8J8P - chains C and R of the 4 polymer chains in the assembly; structure by X-ray diffraction, 2.70 A resolution.

[Chain C]
Molecule: CTR9-like protein
Source organism: Saccharomyces eubayanus
UniProtKB: A0A0L8RHL9 (A0A0L8RHL9_SACEU); numbering as in UniProt (aligned over 1-907)
Chain sequence (908 residues; numbered 0 to 907; the number before each row is that of its first residue; numbering starts at 0):
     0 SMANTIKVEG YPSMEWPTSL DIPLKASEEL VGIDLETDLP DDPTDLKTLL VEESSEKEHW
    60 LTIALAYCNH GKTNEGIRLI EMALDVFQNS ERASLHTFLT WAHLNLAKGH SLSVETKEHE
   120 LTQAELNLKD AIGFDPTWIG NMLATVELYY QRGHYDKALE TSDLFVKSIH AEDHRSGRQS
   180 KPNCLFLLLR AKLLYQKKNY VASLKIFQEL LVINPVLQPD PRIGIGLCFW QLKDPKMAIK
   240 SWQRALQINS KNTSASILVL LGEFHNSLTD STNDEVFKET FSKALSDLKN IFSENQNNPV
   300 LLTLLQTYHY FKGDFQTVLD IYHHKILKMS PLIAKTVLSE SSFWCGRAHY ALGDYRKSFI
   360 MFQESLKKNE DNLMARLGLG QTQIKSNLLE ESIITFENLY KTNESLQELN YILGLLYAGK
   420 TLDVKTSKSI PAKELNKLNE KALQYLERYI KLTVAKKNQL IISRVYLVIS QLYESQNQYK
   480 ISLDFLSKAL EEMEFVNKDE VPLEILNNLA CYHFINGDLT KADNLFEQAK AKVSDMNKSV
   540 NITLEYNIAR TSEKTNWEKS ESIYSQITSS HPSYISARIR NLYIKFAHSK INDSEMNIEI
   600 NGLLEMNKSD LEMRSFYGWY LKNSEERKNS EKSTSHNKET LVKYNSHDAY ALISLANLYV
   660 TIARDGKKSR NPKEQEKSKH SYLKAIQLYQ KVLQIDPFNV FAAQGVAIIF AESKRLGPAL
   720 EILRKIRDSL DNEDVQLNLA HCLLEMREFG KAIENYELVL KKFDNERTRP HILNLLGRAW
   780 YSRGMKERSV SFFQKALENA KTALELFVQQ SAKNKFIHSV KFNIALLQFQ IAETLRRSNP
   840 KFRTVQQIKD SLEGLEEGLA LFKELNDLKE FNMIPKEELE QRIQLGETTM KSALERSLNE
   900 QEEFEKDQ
Disordered / not traced: 0-1
Differences from the reference sequence: expression tag (0)

[Chain R]
Molecule: RTF1-like protein
Source organism: Saccharomyces eubayanus
UniProtKB: A0A0L8RIY1 (A0A0L8RIY1_SACEU); residue numbers follow UniProt; this construct covers 494-570
Chain sequence (77 residues; each row starts with the number of its first residue):
   494 SKSDPFSRLK TRTKVYYQEI QKEENAKAKE MAQQEKLQED RETKERREKE LLLAQFRRLG
   554 GLERMIGELD IKFDFKF
Disordered / not traced: 494-501

[Chain C / chain R interface]
Pairs across the interface (58; chain C residue first):
  Lys204(C) - Tyr510(R)
  Gln207(C) - Tyr510(R)  hydrogen bond
  Gln207(C) - Gln514(R)  hydrogen bond
  Glu208(C) - Lys507(R)  salt bridge
  Val211(C) - Thr506(R)
  Val211(C) - Tyr509(R)  hydrophobic
  Leu267(C) - Phe549(R)
  Leu267(C) - Leu555(R)  hydrophobic
  Ser270(C) - Leu544(R)
  Ser270(C) - Phe549(R)
  Thr271(C) - Arg540(R)
  Thr271(C) - Glu543(R)
  Thr271(C) - Leu544(R)
  Asn272(C) - Glu543(R)  hydrogen bond
  Asn272(C) - Phe549(R)
  Asp273(C) - Ala547(R)
  Asp273(C) - Gln548(R)  hydrogen bond (side chain-backbone)
  Asp273(C) - Phe549(R)  hydrogen bond (side chain-backbone)
  Asp273(C) - Met558(R)
  Phe276(C) - Phe549(R)  hydrophobic
  Phe276(C) - Leu555(R)  hydrophobic
  Phe276(C) - Met558(R)  hydrophobic
  Lys277(C) - Met558(R)
  Lys277(C) - Glu561(R)  salt bridge
  Lys277(C) - Leu562(R)
  Phe280(C) - Ile559(R)  hydrophobic
  Phe280(C) - Leu562(R)  hydrophobic
  Ser281(C) - Leu562(R)
  Leu284(C) - Leu562(R)  hydrophobic
  Leu284(C) - Ile564(R)  hydrophobic
  Leu284(C) - Phe566(R)
  Lys288(C) - Lys565(R)  hydrogen bond (side chain-backbone)
  Lys288(C) - Phe566(R)
  Phe291(C) - Phe570(R)  hydrophobic
  Leu304(C) - Phe566(R)  hydrophobic
  Tyr307(C) - Ile564(R)  hydrogen bond (side chain-backbone)
  Tyr307(C) - Lys565(R)
  Tyr307(C) - Phe566(R)  hydrophobic
  Tyr309(C) - Glu556(R)
  Phe310(C) - Leu555(R)  hydrophobic
  Phe310(C) - Glu556(R)
  Phe310(C) - Ile559(R)  hydrophobic
  Lys311(C) - Ile559(R)
  Lys311(C) - Gly560(R)
  Lys311(C) - Leu562(R)
  Lys311(C) - Lys565(R)
  Thr316(C) - Phe568(R)
  Thr316(C) - Phe570(R)
  Ile320(C) - Phe570(R)  hydrophobic
  His323(C) - Phe570(R)  hydrogen bond (side chain-backbone)
  Asn457(C) - Leu545(R)
  Asn457(C) - Arg550(R)  hydrogen bond (backbone-side chain)
  Gln458(C) - Leu545(R)
  Leu459(C) - Leu545(R)
  Ile461(C) - Leu552(R)  hydrophobic
  Phe494(C) - Lys542(R)
  Phe494(C) - Leu546(R)  hydrophobic
  Val495(C) - Arg551(R)
Other interface residues (no listed pair), chain C (38 interface residues in all): Ser266, Leu287, Leu301, His308, Asp313, Asp319, Lys324, Lys456
Other interface residues (no listed pair), chain R (30 interface residues in all): Glu541
From the paper, about this interface:
  - residue pairs: Lys507(R)-Glu208(C) (hydrogen bond), Tyr510(R)-Gln207(C) (hydrogen bond), Glu561(R)-Lys277(C) (hydrogen bond), Ile564(R)-Tyr307(C) (hydrogen bond), Lys565(R)-Lys288(C) (hydrogen bond)
  - interface residues, chain C: Thr271(C), Asn272(C), Asp273(C), Asn457(C)
  - interface residues, chain R: Gln531(R), Glu543(R), Leu544(R), Gln548(R), Phe549(R), Arg550(R), Arg551(R)

[In short]
The interface between chain C and chain R involves 38 residues on one side and 30 on the other, with 9
hydrogen bonds and 2 salt bridges. Polar pairs include Glu208(C)-Lys507(R), Lys277(C)-Glu561(R) and
Gln207(C)-Tyr510(R). The paper describes hydrogen bonds between Lys507(R) and Glu208(C), Tyr510(R) and
Gln207(C) and Glu561(R) and Lys277(C) among others. From the paper: interface residues Thr271(C), Asn272(C)
and Gln531(R) among others.
Chain C is CTR9-like protein and chain R is RTF1-like protein, both from Saccharomyces eubayanus; the
structure, Structure of the four-component Paf1 complex from Saccharomyces eubayanus, was determined by X-ray
diffraction (same publication as 8J8Q).
